8CYE - chains P and G of the 22 polymer chains in the assembly; structure by electron microscopy, 3.90 A resolution.

== Chain P (and G) ==
Protein: Flagellin
Source organism: Escherichia coli O127:H6
Notes: chain G of this document is another copy of the same molecule, construct and numbering; everything in this record applies to it too
UniProtKB: B7USU2 (FLIC_ECO27); residue numbers follow UniProt; this construct covers 1-548
Amino-acid sequence (548 residues; each row starts with the number of its first residue):
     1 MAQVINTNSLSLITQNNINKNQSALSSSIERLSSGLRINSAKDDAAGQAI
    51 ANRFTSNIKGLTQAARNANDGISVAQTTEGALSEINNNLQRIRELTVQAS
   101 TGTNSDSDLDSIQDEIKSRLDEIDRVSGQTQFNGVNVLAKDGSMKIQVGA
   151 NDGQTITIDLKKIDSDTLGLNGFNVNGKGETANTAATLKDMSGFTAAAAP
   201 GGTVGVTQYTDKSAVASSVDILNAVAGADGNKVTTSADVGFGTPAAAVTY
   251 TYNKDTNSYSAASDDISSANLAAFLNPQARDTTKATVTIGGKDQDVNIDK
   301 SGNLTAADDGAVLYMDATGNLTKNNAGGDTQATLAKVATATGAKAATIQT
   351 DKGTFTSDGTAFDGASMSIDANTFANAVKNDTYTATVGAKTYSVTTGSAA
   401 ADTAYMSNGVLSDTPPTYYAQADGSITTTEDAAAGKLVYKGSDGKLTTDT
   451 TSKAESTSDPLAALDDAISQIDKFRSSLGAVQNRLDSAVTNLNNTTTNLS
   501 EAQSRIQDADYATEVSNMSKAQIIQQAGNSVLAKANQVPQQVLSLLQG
Unresolved in the structure: 1, 178-454, 548

== How chain P and chain G interact ==
Contacting residue pairs (10):
  Thr-513(P) with Gln-15(G)
  Ser-519(P) with Gln-540(G)
  Lys-520(P) with Ile-5(G); Asn-6(G), hydrogen bond (side chain-backbone); Thr-7(G); Asn-8(G)
  Ile-523(P) with Gln-540(G); Leu-543(G), hydrophobic
  Gln-526(P) with Leu-543(G)
  Ala-527(P) with Leu-546(G), hydrophobic
Interface residues without a listed pair, chain P (7 interface residues in all): Ser-530
Interface residues without a listed pair, chain G (9 interface residues in all): Val-542

== In short ==
The interface between chain P and chain G involves 7 residues on one side and 9 on the other, with 1 hydrogen
bond. Its one hydrogen-bonded contact is Lys-520(P)/Asn-6(G).
Both chains are Flagellin (Escherichia coli O127:H6). Entry 8CYE (Cryo-EM asymmetric reconstruction of the
EPEC H6 bacterial flagellar filament Normal Waveform) was determined by electron microscopy (same publication
as 8CVI, 8CWM and 8CXM).
